PDB entry 9EAB | electron microscopy, 3.39 A resolution | chains A and C of the 4 polymer chains in the assembly

== Chain A ==
Protein: Capsid protein VP1
Source organism: Seneca Valley virus USA/SSV-001
Reference sequence: Q155Z9 (POLG_SVV1); residues 1-258 here correspond to UniProt positions 674-931 (UniProt number = residue number + 673)
Amino-acid sequence (258 residues; each row starts with the number of its first residue):
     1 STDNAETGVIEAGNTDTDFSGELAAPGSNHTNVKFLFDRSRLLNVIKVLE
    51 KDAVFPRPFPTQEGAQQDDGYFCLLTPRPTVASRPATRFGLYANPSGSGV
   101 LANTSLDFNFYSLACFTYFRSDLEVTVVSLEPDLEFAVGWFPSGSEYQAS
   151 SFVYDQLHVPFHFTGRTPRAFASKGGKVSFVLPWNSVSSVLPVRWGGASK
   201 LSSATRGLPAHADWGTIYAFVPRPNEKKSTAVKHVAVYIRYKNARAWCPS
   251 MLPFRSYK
Not modelled in the structure: 13, 20, 28
Curated features (UniProtKB/Swiss-Prot):
  - region: Arg-88 to Gly-99 (Interaction with host receptor ANTXR1)
From the paper describing this entry:
  - conformationally variable residues (order/disorder transition): Ser-1 to Ser-28, Ala-65, Gly-97, Ser-229

== Chain C ==
Protein: Capsid protein VP2
Source organism: Seneca Valley virus USA/SSV-001
Reference sequence: Q155Z9 (POLG_SVV1); residues 13-279 here correspond to UniProt positions 163-429 (UniProt number = residue number + 150)
Amino-acid sequence (267 residues; numbered 13 to 279; the number before each row is that of its first residue):
    13 RVTTQTAGNTAINTQSSLGVLCAYVEDPTKSDPPSSSTDQPTTTFTAIDR
    63 WYTGRLNSWTKAVKTFSFQAVPLPGAFLSRQGGLNGGAFTATLHRHFLMK
   113 CGWQVQVQCNLTQFHQGALLVAMVPETTLDVKPDGKAKSLQELNEEQWVE
   163 MSDDYRTGKNMPFQSLGTYYRPPNWTWGPNFINPYQVTVFPHQILNARTS
   213 TSVDINVPYIGETPTQSSETQNSWTLLVMVLVPLDYKEGATTDPEITFSV
   263 RPTSPYFNGLRNRYTAG
Curated features (UniProtKB/Swiss-Prot):
  - region: Asp-166 to Trp-187 (Interaction with host receptor ANTXR1)
From the paper describing this entry:
  - conformationally variable residues (order/disorder transition): Arg-13 to Gly-20

== Chain A / chain C interface ==
Contacting residue pairs (84; chain A residue first):
  Glu-6(A) with Gln-205(C); Ile-206(C), hydrogen bond (backbone-backbone)
  Thr-7(A) with Leu-30(C); Gln-205(C)
  Val-9(A) with Leu-33(C), hydrophobic
  Phe-59(A) with Ser-177(C); Leu-178(C); Tyr-182(C), hydrophobic
  Pro-60(A) with Leu-178(C)
  Thr-61(A) with Leu-178(C), hydrogen bond (backbone-backbone); Gly-179(C); Thr-180(C); Tyr-181(C), hydrogen bond (backbone-backbone)
  Gln-62(A) with Thr-180(C); Tyr-181(C)
  Glu-63(A) with Thr-180(C), hydrogen bond (backbone-side chain)
  Ala-65(A) with Tyr-181(C)
  Gln-67(A) with Tyr-181(C); Tyr-182(C), hydrogen bond
  Asp-69(A) with Tyr-181(C), hydrogen bond
  Arg-78(A) with Pro-191(C)
  Ala-82(A) with Tyr-182(C)
  Thr-87(A) with Pro-174(C), hydrogen bond (side chain-backbone); Phe-175(C); Gly-190(C); Pro-191(C)
  Arg-88(A) with Lys-171(C); Asn-172(C), hydrogen bond (side chain-backbone); Met-173(C), hydrogen bond (side chain-backbone); Phe-175(C); Trp-187(C); Trp-189(C)
  Phe-89(A) with Trp-187(C); Thr-188(C), hydrogen bond (backbone-backbone); Trp-189(C), hydrogen bond (backbone-backbone)
  Gly-90(A) with Asn-186(C)
  Leu-91(A) with Asn-186(C), hydrogen bond (backbone-side chain); Thr-188(C)
  Tyr-92(A) with Arg-183(C), hydrogen bond (side chain-backbone); Pro-184(C); Pro-185(C); Asn-186(C)
  Ala-93(A) with Asn-186(C)
  Ser-98(A) with Arg-183(C)
  Val-100(A) with Tyr-181(C), hydrogen bond (backbone-backbone); Tyr-182(C); Arg-183(C), hydrogen bond (backbone-backbone)
  Ala-102(A) with Tyr-182(C), hydrophobic
  Tyr-111(A) with Trp-189(C), hydrophobic; Pro-191(C)
  Tyr-118(A) with Glu-138(C), hydrogen bond; Gly-223(C)
  Ser-189(A) with Glu-224(C), hydrogen bond (backbone-backbone)
  Val-190(A) with Glu-224(C)
  Arg-194(A) with Glu-138(C); Pro-191(C); Phe-193(C)
  Trp-195(A) with Glu-138(C); Asn-192(C); Glu-224(C), hydrogen bond
  Gly-196(A) with Glu-138(C), hydrogen bond (backbone-side chain); Thr-140(C); Asn-234(C)
  Ala-198(A) with Thr-232(C)
  Thr-205(A) with Gln-176(C)
  Arg-206(A) with Val-143(C); Asn-234(C)
  Leu-208(A) with Gln-176(C)
  Cys-248(A) with Tyr-36(C), hydrophobic
  Pro-249(A) with Tyr-36(C); Val-201(C), hydrophobic
  Ser-250(A) with Val-201(C); Phe-202(C)
  Met-251(A) with Phe-193(C); Ile-194(C), hydrophobic; Asn-195(C), hydrogen bond (side chain-backbone); Gln-198(C); Phe-202(C), hydrophobic
  Leu-252(A) with Phe-193(C); Asn-195(C), hydrogen bond (backbone-side chain); Gln-198(C), hydrogen bond (backbone-side chain)
  Pro-253(A) with Phe-193(C)
  Phe-254(A) with Arg-168(C); Asn-195(C)
Other interface residues (no listed pair), chain A (52 interface residues in all): Ala-5, Gly-8, Pro-79, Val-81, Asn-94, Gly-99, Leu-106, Ser-188, Val-193, Gly-197, Tyr-257
Other interface residues (no listed pair), chain C (48 interface residues in all): Asp-142, Pro-145, Tyr-197, His-204, Ile-222, Thr-225, Pro-226

== In short ==
52 residues of chain A face 48 of chain C across their interface; the contacts include 22 hydrogen bonds.
Among the polar pairs are Glu-63(A)/Thr-180(C), Gln-67(A)/Tyr-182(C) and Asp-69(A)/Tyr-181(C). The paper
reports conformational variability at Ser-1(A), Ala-65(A) and Arg-13(C) among others.
Here chain A is Capsid protein VP1 and chain C is Capsid protein VP2, both from Seneca Valley virus
USA/SSV-001. Entry 9EAB (Seneca valley virus Altered particle at physiological condition (A-particle[P])) was
determined by electron microscopy, deposited together with 9EAA, 9EAC and 9EAD.
